PDB entry 5T4P | electron microscopy, 7.77 A resolution (low resolution: residue-level contacts below are approximate; hydrogen-bond / salt-bridge calls are withheld) | chains C and L of the 22 polymer chains in the assembly

== Chain C ==
Protein: ATP synthase subunit alpha
Source organism: Escherichia coli
Notes: EC 3.6.3.14
UniProtKB: B7MGF4 (ATPA_ECO45); residues 1-513 here = UniProt positions 1-513
Sequence (513 residues; each row starts with the number of its first residue):
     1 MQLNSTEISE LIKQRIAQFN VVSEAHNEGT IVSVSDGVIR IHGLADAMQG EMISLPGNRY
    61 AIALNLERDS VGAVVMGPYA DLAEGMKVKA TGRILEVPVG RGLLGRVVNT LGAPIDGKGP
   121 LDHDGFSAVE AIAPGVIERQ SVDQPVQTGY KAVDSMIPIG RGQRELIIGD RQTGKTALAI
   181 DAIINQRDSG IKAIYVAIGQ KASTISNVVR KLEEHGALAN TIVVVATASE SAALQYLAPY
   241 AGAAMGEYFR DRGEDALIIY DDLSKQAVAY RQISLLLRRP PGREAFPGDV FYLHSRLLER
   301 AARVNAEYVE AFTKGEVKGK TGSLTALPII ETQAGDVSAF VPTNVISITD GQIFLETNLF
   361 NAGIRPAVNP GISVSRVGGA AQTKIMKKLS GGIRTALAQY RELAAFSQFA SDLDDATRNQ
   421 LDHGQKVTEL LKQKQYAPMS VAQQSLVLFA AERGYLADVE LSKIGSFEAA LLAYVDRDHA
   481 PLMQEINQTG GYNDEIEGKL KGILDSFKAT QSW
Disordered / not traced: 1-3, 512-513
Sequence notes: conflict A47 (Cys in B7MGF4), A90 (Cys in B7MGF4), A193 (Cys in B7MGF4), A243 (Cys in B7MGF4), N419 (Lys in B7MGF4)
Ligand contacts: ATP (adenosine-5'-triphosphate): G169, D170, R171, Q172, T173, G174, K175, T176, A177, L178, E331, T332, L359, F360, G363, I364, R365, P366, A367, Q435
Swiss-Prot annotation at these positions:
  - binding site (ATP): G169 to T176
  - site: S373 (Required for activity)

== Chain L ==
Protein: ATP synthase subunit delta
Source organism: Escherichia coli
UniProtKB: B7MGF5 (ATPD_ECO45); residues 0-176 here correspond to UniProt positions 1-177 (UniProt number = residue number + 1)
Sequence (177 residues; numbered 0 to 176; the number before each row is that of its first residue; numbering starts at 0):
     0 MSEFITVARP YAKAAFDFAV EHQSVERWQD MLAFAAEVTK NEQMAELLSG ALAPETLAES
    60 FIAVAGEQLD ENGQNLIRVM AENGRLNALP DVLEQFIHLR AVSEATAEVD VISAAALSEQ
   120 QLAKISAAME KRLSRKVKLN AKIDKSVMAG VIIRAGDMVI DGSVRGRLER LADVLQS
Disordered / not traced: 0-1, 162-176
Sequence notes: conflict A64 (Cys65 in B7MGF5), A140 (Cys141 in B7MGF5)

== Interface between chain C and chain L ==
Pairs across the interface (16):
  T6(C) with P9(L)
  S9(C) with P9(L); A13(L)
  K13(C) with F17(L)
  R15(C) with N74(L); L75(L); V78(L)
  I16(C) with E70(L); N71(L); N74(L); L75(L)
  A17(C) with N74(L)
  F19(C) with N74(L); R77(L); V78(L)
  N20(C) with N74(L)
Other interface residues (no listed pair), chain C (9 interface residues in all): I12
Other interface residues (no listed pair), chain L (12 interface residues in all): V6, K12, G72

== Overview ==
Chain C and chain L form an interface of 9 and 12 residues respectively. Ligands of chain C: ATP. UniProt
lists 8 ATP-binding residues on chain C.
Here chain C is ATP synthase subunit alpha and chain L is ATP synthase subunit delta, both from Escherichia
coli. Entry 5T4P (Autoinhibited E. coli ATP synthase state 2) was determined by electron microscopy, deposited
together with 5T4Q and 5T4O.
